Entry 8Z2Y (X-ray diffraction, 1.20 A resolution); this record covers chain A.

Chain A:
Name: Glucan 1,3-beta-glucosidase A
Source organism: Aspergillus oryzae
Notes: EC 3.2.1.58
Reference sequence: Q7Z9L3 (EXGA_ASPOR); residues 1-405 here = UniProt positions 1-405
Amino-acid sequence (411 residues; each row starts with the number of its first residue):
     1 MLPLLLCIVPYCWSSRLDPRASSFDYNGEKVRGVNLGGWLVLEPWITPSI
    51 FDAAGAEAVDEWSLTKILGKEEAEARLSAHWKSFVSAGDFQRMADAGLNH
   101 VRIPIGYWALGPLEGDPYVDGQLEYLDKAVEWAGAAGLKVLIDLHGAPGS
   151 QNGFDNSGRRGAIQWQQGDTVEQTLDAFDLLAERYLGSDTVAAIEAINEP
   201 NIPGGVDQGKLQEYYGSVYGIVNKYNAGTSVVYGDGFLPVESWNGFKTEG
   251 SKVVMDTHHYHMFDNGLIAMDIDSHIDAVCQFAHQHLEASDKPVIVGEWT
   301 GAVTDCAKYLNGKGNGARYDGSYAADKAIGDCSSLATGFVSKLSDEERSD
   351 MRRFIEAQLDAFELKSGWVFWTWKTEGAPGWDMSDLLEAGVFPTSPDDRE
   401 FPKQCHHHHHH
Not modelled in the structure: 1-23, 406-411
Differences from the reference sequence: expression tag (406-411)
Swiss-Prot annotation at these positions:
  - active site: Glu199 (Proton donor), Glu298 (Nucleophile)
Disulfide bonds: Cys280-Cys405, Cys306-Cys332
Ion coordination: Na+ near Cys306 (its only coordinating residue here)
Ligand contacts:
  - beta-D-glucopyranose (BGC), molecule 1: Glu43, Trp45, Ile46, His145, Asn156, Asn198, Glu199, His258, Tyr260, Phe263, Glu298, Leu310, Trp371, Trp381
  - beta-D-glucopyranose (BGC), molecule 2: Phe154, Glu199, Phe237, His258, Tyr260, Phe263
Reported in the primary citation:
  - catalytic residues: Glu199, Glu298 (by similarity / conservation)
  - mutagenesis - E298S: abolished catalytic activity on p-NPG
  - mutagenesis - E298S: abolished catalytic activity on laminaritriose
  - mutagenesis - F263A, E298S: abolished catalytic activity on laminarin

In short:
Ligands of chain A: beta-D-glucopyranose. From UniProt: active-site residues Glu199 and Glu298. From the
paper: catalytic residues Glu199 and Glu298; F263A and E298S abolish catalytic activity on laminarin.
Chain A is Glucan 1,3-beta-glucosidase A (Aspergillus oryzae); the structure, High-resolution crystal
structure of exo-beta-(1,3)-glucanase from Aspergillus oryzae (AoBgl) as a complex with glucose, was
determined by X-ray diffraction together with 8Z2W and 8Z2X from the same study.
